Entry 5HZG (X-ray diffraction, 3.30 A resolution); this record covers chains A and B of the 3 polymer chains in the assembly.

Chain A:
Molecule: Strigolactone esterase D14
Organism: Arabidopsis thaliana
Notes: EC 3.1.-.-
Reference sequence: Q9SQR3 (D14_ARATH); residue numbers follow UniProt; this construct covers 1-267
Chain sequence (267 residues; numbered 1 to 267; the number before each row is that of its first residue):
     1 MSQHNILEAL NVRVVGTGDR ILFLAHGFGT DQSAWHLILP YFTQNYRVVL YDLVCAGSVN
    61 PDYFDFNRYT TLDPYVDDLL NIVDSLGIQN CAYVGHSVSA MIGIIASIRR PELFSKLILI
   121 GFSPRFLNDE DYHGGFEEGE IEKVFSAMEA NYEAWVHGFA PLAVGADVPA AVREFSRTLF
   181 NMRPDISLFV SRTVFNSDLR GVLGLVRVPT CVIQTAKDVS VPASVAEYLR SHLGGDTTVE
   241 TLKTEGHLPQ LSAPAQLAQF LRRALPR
Unresolved in the structure: 1-4, 218-222, 267
Swiss-Prot annotation at these positions:
  - active site: Ser97 (Nucleophile), Asp218, His247
  - mutagenesis: Ser97 (S97A: Loss of activity), Gly158 (G158E: Loss of interaction with MAX2), Pro169 (P169L: In d14-seto; loss of activity)
Ligand contacts: (2Z)-2-methylbut-2-ene-1,4-diol (6OM): Gly27, Phe28, Gly29, His96, Ser97, Val98, Ser99, Phe175, Thr178, Val194, His247

Chain B:
Molecule: F-box/LRR-repeat MAX2 homolog
Organism: Oryza sativa subsp. japonica
Reference sequence: Q5VMP0 (MAX2_ORYSJ); numbering as in UniProt (aligned over 1-720)
Chain sequence (740 residues; each row starts with the number of its first residue; numbers below 1 keep their minus sign (Gly-19 is residue -19)):
   -19 GAMGSGIQRP TSTSSLVAAA MAEEEEVEEG RSSSSAILDL PEPLLLHILS FLTDVRSRHR
    41 AALACGRMRA AERATRSELS LRGDPRSPGF LFLSHAFRFP ALEHLDLSLV SPWGHPLLSS
   101 VPPCGGGGGG APSASSSSGM NVYHPEAISE QNAFIAARLA GCFPAVTSLA VYCRDPTTLA
   161 NLTPHWQASL RRVKLVRWHQ RPPTLPDGAD LEPLLETCAA LRELDLSEFY CWTEDVVRAL
   221 TTHPSATAAL THLDLGLAAA TDGFKSSELG PIAASCPNLR KLVAPCLFNP RFSDCVGDDA
   281 LLSLATSCPR LTVLRLSEPF EAAANIQREE AAITVAGLVA FFAALPALED FTMDLQHNVL
   341 EAAPAMEALA RRCPRIKFLT LGSFQGLCKA SWLHLDGVAV CGGLESLYMK NCQDLTDASL
   401 AAIGRGCRRL AKFGIHGCDL VTSAGIRRLA FTLRPTLKEV TVLHCRLLHT AECLTALSPI
   461 RDRIESLEIN CVWNTTEQPC SVANGTTTEC DPEDDELGEV YESAAKKCRY MEFDDLGSWE
   521 MLRSLSLWFS AGQLLSPLIS AGLDSCPVLE EISIKVEGDC RTCPRPAPRT IFGLSDLAGF
   581 PVLAKMKLDL SEAVGYALTA PTGQMDLSLW ERFYLHGIES LQTLYELDYW PPQDKDVHHR
   641 SLTLPAVGLI QRCVGLRKLF IHGTTHEHFM TFFLSIPNLR DMQLREDYYP APENDLMFTE
   701 MRAESWLRFE VQLNSRQIDD
Unresolved in the structure: -19 to 19, 102-127, 302-309, 467-517, 720
Differences from the reference sequence: expression tag (-19 to 0)
Swiss-Prot annotation at these positions:
  - mutagenesis: Pro21 (P21S: In d3; dwarf and high tillering phenotypes; when associated with W-36), Arg36 (R36W: In d3; dwarf and high tillering phenotypes; when associated with S-21)

Interface between chain A and chain B:
Residue-residue contacts - 66 pairs, chain A then chain B:
  Glu8(A) with Glu704(B)
  Asn11(A) with Arg702(B); Glu704(B), hydrogen bond
  Arg13(A) with Met697(B)
  Asp31(A) with Thr699(B); Glu700(B); Arg702(B), salt bridge
  Gln32(A) with Met697(B); Arg702(B)
  Ser33(A) with Met697(B); Phe698(B); Thr699(B), hydrogen bond (side chain-backbone); Glu700(B); Arg702(B)
  His36(A) with His639(B), hydrogen bond; Met697(B); Phe698(B)
  Asp52(A) with Arg702(B), salt bridge
  Cys55(A) with His668(B)
  Ala56(A) with His668(B), hydrogen bond (backbone-side chain)
  Gly57(A) with His666(B); Glu667(B), hydrogen bond (backbone-backbone); His668(B), hydrogen bond (backbone-backbone)
  Ser58(A) with His666(B); Glu700(B); Arg702(B), hydrogen bond; Ser705(B), hydrogen bond (backbone-side chain)
  Val59(A) with Glu667(B); His668(B)
  Asn60(A) with Glu667(B), hydrogen bond (backbone-side chain); Arg708(B)
  Pro61(A) with Glu667(B); His668(B)
  Asn151(A) with Leu644(B)
  Trp155(A) with Phe672(B)
  Gly158(A) with Arg652(B)
  Phe159(A) with Arg652(B)
  Ala160(A) with Gly648(B); Leu649(B)
  Pro161(A) with Leu644(B), hydrophobic; Pro645(B)
  Leu162(A) with Arg612(B), hydrogen bond (backbone-side chain)
  Val164(A) with Asp606(B); Ser608(B); Pro645(B), hydrophobic
  Ala166(A) with Arg612(B)
  Glu174(A) with Thr599(B), hydrogen bond; Ala600(B), hydrogen bond (side chain-backbone)
  Arg177(A) with Leu598(B); Ala600(B); Gln604(B); Met605(B); Asp606(B), salt bridge
  Phe180(A) with Leu644(B); Phe669(B)
  Asn181(A) with Leu598(B); His666(B), hydrogen bond (backbone-side chain); Phe669(B)
  Met182(A) with His668(B); Phe669(B)
  Arg183(A) with His668(B)
  Pro184(A) with Phe672(B)
  Ile186(A) with His668(B)
  Glu245(A) with Thr602(B), hydrogen bond
  His247(A) with Thr599(B)
  Leu248(A) with Thr599(B)
Other interface residues (no listed pair), chain A (36 interface residues in all): Gly246
Other interface residues (no listed pair), chain B (31 interface residues in all): His616, Val637, Gln651

Overview:
Chain A and chain B form an interface of 36 and 31 residues respectively, with 14 hydrogen bonds and 3 salt
bridges. Polar contacts include Asp31(A)-Arg702(B), Asp52(A)-Arg702(B) and Arg177(A)-Asp606(B). Chain A binds
(2Z)-2-methylbut-2-ene-1,4-diol.
Here chain A is Strigolactone esterase D14 (Arabidopsis thaliana) and chain B is F-box/LRR-repeat MAX2 homolog
(Oryza sativa subsp. japonica). Entry 5HZG (The crystal structure of the strigolactone-induced AtD14-D3-ASK1
complex) was determined by X-ray diffraction, deposited together with 5HYW.
